4KGX - chains B and D of the 4 polymer chains in the assembly; structure by X-ray diffraction, 2.20 A resolution.

[Chain B (and D)]
Protein: Aspartate carbamoyltransferase regulatory chain
Source organism: Escherichia coli
Notes: EC 2.1.3.2; chain D of this document is another copy of the same molecule, construct and numbering; everything in this record applies to it too
Reference sequence: E8Y329 (E8Y329_ECOKO); numbering as in UniProt (aligned over 1-153)
Sequence (153 residues; each row starts with the number of its first residue):
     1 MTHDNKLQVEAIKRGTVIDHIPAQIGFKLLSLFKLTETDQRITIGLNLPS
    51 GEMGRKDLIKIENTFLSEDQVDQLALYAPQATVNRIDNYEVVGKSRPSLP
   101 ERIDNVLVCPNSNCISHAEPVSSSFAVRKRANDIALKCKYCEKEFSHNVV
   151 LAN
Disordered / not traced: 1-8 (chain D: 1-10)
Ion coordination: Zn2+: Cys109, Cys114, Cys138, Cys141
Residues lining bound ligands: CTP (cytidine-5'-triphosphate): Glu10, Ala11, Ile12, Val17, Asp19, His20, Leu58, Lys60, Thr82, Asn84, Ile86, Tyr89, Val91, Lys94

[Chain B / chain D interface]
Residue-residue contacts (35):
  Gln24(B) - Thr36(D)
  Gln24(B) - Thr38(D)
  Phe27(B) - Phe27(D)  hydrophobic
  Phe27(B) - Leu30(D)  hydrophobic
  Phe27(B) - Ser31(D)
  Phe27(B) - Thr36(D)
  Leu30(B) - Phe27(D)  hydrophobic
  Ser31(B) - Phe27(D)
  Thr36(B) - Gln24(D)  hydrogen bond (backbone-side chain)
  Thr36(B) - Phe27(D)
  Thr36(B) - Leu46(D)
  Thr38(B) - Gln24(D)  hydrogen bond (backbone-side chain)
  Thr38(B) - Asn47(D)  hydrogen bond (backbone-side chain)
  Asp39(B) - Asn47(D)
  Gln40(B) - Leu46(D)
  Gln40(B) - Asn47(D)  hydrogen bond (backbone-side chain)
  Arg41(B) - Leu46(D)
  Arg41(B) - Leu48(D)
  Arg41(B) - Pro49(D)
  Ile42(B) - Ile44(D)
  Ile42(B) - Gly45(D)
  Ile42(B) - Leu46(D)  hydrogen bond (backbone-backbone)
  Thr43(B) - Ile44(D)
  Ile44(B) - Ile42(D)
  Ile44(B) - Thr43(D)
  Ile44(B) - Ile44(D)  hydrogen bond (backbone-backbone)
  Gly45(B) - Ile42(D)
  Leu46(B) - Thr36(D)
  Leu46(B) - Arg41(D)
  Leu46(B) - Ile42(D)  hydrogen bond (backbone-backbone)
  Asn47(B) - Thr38(D)  hydrogen bond (side chain-backbone)
  Asn47(B) - Asp39(D)  hydrogen bond (side chain-backbone)
  Asn47(B) - Gln40(D)  hydrogen bond (side chain-backbone)
  Asn47(B) - Arg41(D)
  Leu48(B) - Arg41(D)
Also at the interface, not in a pair above, chain B (19 interface residues in all): Val9, Glu37, Pro49
Also at the interface, not in a pair above, chain D (18 interface residues in all): Glu37

[Summary]
19 residues of chain B and 18 residues of chain D are in contact, with 10 hydrogen bonds. Polar pairs include
Thr36(B)-Gln24(D), Thr38(B)-Gln24(D) and Thr38(B)-Asn47(D). Ligands of chain B: CTP. The Zn2+ site is built by
Cys109(B), Cys114(B), Cys138(B) and Cys141(B).
Both chains are Aspartate carbamoyltransferase regulatory chain (Escherichia coli). Entry 4KGX (The R state
structure of E. coli ATCase with CTP bound) was determined by X-ray diffraction, deposited together with 4KGV,
4KGZ and 4KH1.
